PDB entry 5MUU | electron microscopy, 4.00 A resolution | chains B and D of the 13 polymer chains in the assembly

[Chain B]
Molecule: Major inner protein P1
Source organism: Pseudomonas phage phi6
UniProtKB: P11126 (P1_BPPH6); residue numbers follow UniProt; this construct covers 1-769
Amino-acid sequence (769 residues; each row starts with the number of its first residue):
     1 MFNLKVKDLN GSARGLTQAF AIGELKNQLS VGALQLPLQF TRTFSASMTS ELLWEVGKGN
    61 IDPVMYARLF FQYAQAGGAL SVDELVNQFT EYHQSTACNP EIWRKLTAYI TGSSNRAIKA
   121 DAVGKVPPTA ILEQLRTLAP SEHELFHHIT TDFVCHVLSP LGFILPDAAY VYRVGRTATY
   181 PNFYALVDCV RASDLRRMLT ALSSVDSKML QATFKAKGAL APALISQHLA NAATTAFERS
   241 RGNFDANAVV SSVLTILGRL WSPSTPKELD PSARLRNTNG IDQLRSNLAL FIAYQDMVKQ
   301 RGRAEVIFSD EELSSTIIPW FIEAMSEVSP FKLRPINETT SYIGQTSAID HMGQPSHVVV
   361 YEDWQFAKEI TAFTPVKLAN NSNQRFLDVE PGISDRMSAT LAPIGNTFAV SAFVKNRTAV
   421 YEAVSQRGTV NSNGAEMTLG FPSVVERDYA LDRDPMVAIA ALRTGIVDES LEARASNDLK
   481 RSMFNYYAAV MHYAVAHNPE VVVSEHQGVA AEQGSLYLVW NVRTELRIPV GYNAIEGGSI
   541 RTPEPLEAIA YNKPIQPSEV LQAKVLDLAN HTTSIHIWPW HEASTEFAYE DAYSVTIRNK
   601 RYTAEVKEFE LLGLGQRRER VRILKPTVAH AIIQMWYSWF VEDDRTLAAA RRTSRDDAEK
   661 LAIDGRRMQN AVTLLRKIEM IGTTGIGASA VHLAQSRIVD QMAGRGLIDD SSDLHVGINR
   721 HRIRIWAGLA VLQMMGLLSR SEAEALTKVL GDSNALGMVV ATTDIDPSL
Not modelled in the structure: 767-769

[Chain D]
Molecule: Major outer capsid protein
Source organism: Pseudomonas phage phi6
UniProtKB: P07579 (CAPSD_BPPH6); residues 1-149 here = UniProt positions 1-149
Amino-acid sequence (149 residues; row label = number of the first residue in the row):
     1 MLLPVVARAA VPAIESAIAA TPGLVSRIAA AIGSKVSPSA ILAAVKSNPV VAGLTLAQIG
    61 STGYDAYQQL LENHPEVAEM LKDLSFKADE IQPDFIGNLG QYREELELVE DAARFVGGMS
   121 NLIRLRQALE LDIKYYGLKM QLNDMGYRS
Not modelled in the structure: 149
What the authors report for this chain:
  - conformationally variable residues (loop rearrangement): Leu84 to Pro93

[Interface between chain B and chain D]
Pairs across the interface - 8 pairs, chain B then chain D:
  Glu142(B) with Arg114(D)
  Arg303(B) with Glu79(D), salt bridge
  Val509(B) with Glu72(D); Pro75(D)
  Ala510(B) with Pro75(D); Glu76(D)
  Ala511(B) with Pro75(D)
  Gln513(B) with Glu79(D)
Interface residues without a listed pair, chain B (8 interface residues in all): Lys26, His581
Interface residues without a listed pair, chain D (9 interface residues in all): Asn73, Asp111, Phe115, Arg148

[In short]
8 residues of chain B face 9 of chain D across their interface; the contacts include 1 salt bridge. The
salt-bridged pair is Arg303(B)-Glu79(D). The paper reports conformational variability at Leu84(D).
Here chain B is Major inner protein P1 and chain D is Major outer capsid protein, both from Pseudomonas phage
phi6. Entry 5MUU (dsRNA bacteriophage phi6 nucleocapsid) was determined by electron microscopy, deposited
together with 5MUV and 5MUW.
